PDB entry 8EIK | electron microscopy, 3.19 A resolution | chains B and C of the 6 polymer chains in the assembly

== Chain B (and C) ==
Protein: DNA (cytosine-5)-methyltransferase 3B
Source organism: Homo sapiens
Notes: EC 2.1.1.37; chain C of this document is another copy of the same molecule, construct and numbering; everything in this record applies to it too
UniProtKB: Q9UBC3 (DNM3B_HUMAN); residues 206-853 here = UniProt positions 206-853
Sequence (650 residues; numbered 204 to 853; the number before each row is that of its first residue):
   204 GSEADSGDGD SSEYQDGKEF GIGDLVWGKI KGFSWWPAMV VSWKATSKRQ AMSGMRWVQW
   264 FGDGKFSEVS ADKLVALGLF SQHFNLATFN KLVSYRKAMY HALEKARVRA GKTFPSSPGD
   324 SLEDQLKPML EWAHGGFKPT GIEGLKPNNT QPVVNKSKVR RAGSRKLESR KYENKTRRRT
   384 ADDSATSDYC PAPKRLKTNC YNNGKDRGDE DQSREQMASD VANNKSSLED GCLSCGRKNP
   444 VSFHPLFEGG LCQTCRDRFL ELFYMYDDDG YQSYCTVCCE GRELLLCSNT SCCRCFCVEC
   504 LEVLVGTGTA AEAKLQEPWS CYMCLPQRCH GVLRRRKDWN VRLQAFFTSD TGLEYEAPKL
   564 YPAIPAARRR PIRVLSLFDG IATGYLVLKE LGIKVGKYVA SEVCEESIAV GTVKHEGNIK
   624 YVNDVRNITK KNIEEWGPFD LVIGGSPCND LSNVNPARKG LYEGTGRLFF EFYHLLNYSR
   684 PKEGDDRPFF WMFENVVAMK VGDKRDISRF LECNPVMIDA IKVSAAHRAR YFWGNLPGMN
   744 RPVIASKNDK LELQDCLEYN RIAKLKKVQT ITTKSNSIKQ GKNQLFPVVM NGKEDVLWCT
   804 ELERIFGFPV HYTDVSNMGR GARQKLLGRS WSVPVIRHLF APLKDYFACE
Unresolved in the structure: 204-409, 776-781 (chain C: 204-415, 653-668, 774-788)
Differences from the reference sequence: expression tag (204-205)
Bound ions: Zn2+ site 1: Cys-435, Cys-438, Cys-455, Cys-458; Zn2+ site 2: Cys-478, Cys-481, Cys-500, Cys-503; Zn2+ site 3: Cys-490, Cys-495, Cys-524, Cys-527
Residues lining bound ligands: S-adenosylhomocysteine (SAH): Phe-581, Asp-582, Gly-583, Thr-586, Ser-604, Glu-605, Val-606, Cys-607, Asp-627, Val-628, Gly-648, Pro-650, Arg-832, Ser-833, Trp-834
Curated features (UniProtKB/Swiss-Prot):
  - zinc finger: Gly-434 to Glu-464 (GATA-type), Gln-475 to Arg-531 (PHD-type)
  - active site: Cys-651
  - binding site (S-adenosyl-L-methionine): Asp-582 to Thr-586, Glu-605, Asp-627 to Arg-629, Arg-832 to Trp-834
  - modified residue: Ser-209 (Phosphoserine), Arg-410 (Citrulline)
  - cross-link: Lys-617 (Glycyl lysine isopeptide (Lys-Gly) (interchain with G-Cter in SUMO2))
Reported in the primary citation:
  - mutagenesis - K276A, Y467A/F550A (2.0- fold), F550A (1.8-fold): increased catalytic activity
  - mutagenesis - Y467A: unchanged catalytic activity
  - mutagenesis - Y467A, Y467A/F550A, F550A: decreased stability
  - disease-associated variants - S270P (3.5-fold): increased catalytic activity

== Interface between chain B and chain C ==
Pairs across the interface (12):
  Arg-629(B) with Arg-712(C)
  Tyr-665(B) with Arg-670(C); Phe-673(C), hydrophobic
  Arg-670(B) with Phe-673(C)
  Phe-673(B) with Phe-673(C), hydrophobic
  Glu-674(B) with Arg-712(C), salt bridge
  Tyr-676(B) with His-677(C)
  His-677(B) with Tyr-676(C); Phe-713(C)
  Arg-712(B) with Arg-629(C)
  Phe-713(B) with Phe-673(C); His-677(C)
Other interface residues (no listed pair), chain B (13 interface residues in all): Glu-666, Asn-680, Asp-709, Glu-715
Other interface residues (no listed pair), chain C (10 interface residues in all): Gly-669, Asn-680, Tyr-681

== In short ==
13 residues of chain B face 10 of chain C across their interface; the contacts include 1 salt bridge. Its one
salt-bridged contact is Glu-674(B)/Arg-712(C). Chain B binds S-adenosylhomocysteine. From the paper: K276A,
Y467A/F550A and F550A of chain B, among others, increase catalytic activity; Y467A, Y467A/F550A and F550A of
chain B reduce stability.
Both chains are DNA (cytosine-5)-methyltransferase 3B (Homo sapiens). Entry 8EIK (Cryo-EM structure of human
DNMT3B homo-hexamer) was determined by electron microscopy (same publication as 8EIH, 8EII and 8EIJ).
